9EP1 - chains A and B of the 4 polymer chains in the assembly; structure by electron microscopy, 4.00 A resolution.

# Chain A
Name: Integrator complex subunit 13
Organism: Homo sapiens
UniProtKB: Q9NVM9 (INT13_HUMAN); numbering as in UniProt (aligned over 1-564)
Chain sequence (564 residues; row label = number of the first residue in the row):
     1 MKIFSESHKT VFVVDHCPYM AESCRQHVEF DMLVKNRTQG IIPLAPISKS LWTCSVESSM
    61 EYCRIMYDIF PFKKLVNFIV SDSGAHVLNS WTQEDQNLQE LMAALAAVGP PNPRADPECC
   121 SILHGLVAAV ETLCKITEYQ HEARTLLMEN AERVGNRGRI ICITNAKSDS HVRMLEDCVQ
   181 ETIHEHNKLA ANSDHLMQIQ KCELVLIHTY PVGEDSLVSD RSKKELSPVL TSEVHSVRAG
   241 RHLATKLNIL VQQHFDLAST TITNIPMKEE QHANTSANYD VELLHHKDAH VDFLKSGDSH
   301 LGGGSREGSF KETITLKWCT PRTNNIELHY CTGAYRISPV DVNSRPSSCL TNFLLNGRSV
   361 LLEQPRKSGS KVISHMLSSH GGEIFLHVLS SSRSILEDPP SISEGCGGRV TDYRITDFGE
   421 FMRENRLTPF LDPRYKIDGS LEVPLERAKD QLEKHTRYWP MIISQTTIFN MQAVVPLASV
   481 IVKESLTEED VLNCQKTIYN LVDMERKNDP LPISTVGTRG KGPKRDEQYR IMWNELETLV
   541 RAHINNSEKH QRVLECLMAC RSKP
Unresolved in the structure: 34-40, 268-278, 295-311, 366-369, 515-522

# Chain B
Name: Integrator complex subunit 14
Organism: Homo sapiens
UniProtKB: Q96SY0 (INT14_HUMAN); residues 1-518 here = UniProt positions 1-518
Chain sequence (518 residues; row label = number of the first residue in the row):
     1 MPTVVVMDVS LSMTRPVSIE GSEEYQRKHL AAHGLTMLFE HMATNYKLEF TALVVFSSLW
    61 ELMVPFTRDY NTLQEALSNM DDYDKTCLES ALVGVCNIVQ QEWGGAIPCQ VVLVTDGCLG
   121 IGRGSLRHSL ATQNQRSESN RFPLPFPFPS KLYIMCMANL EELQSTDSLE CLERLIDLNN
   181 GEGQIFTIDG PLCLKNVQSM FGKLIDLAYT PFHAVLKCGH LTADVQVFPR PEPFVVDEEI
   241 DPIPKVINTD LEIVGFIDIA DISSPPVLSR HLVLPIALNK EGDEVGTGIT DDNEDENSAN
   301 QIAGKIPNFC VLLHGSLKVE GMVAIVQLGP EWHGMLYSQA DSKKKSNLMM SLFEPGPEPL
   361 PWLGKMAQLG PISDAKENPY GEDDNKSPFP LQPKNKRSYA QNVTVWIKPS GLQTDVQKIL
   421 RNARKLPEKT QTFYKELNRL RKAALAFGFL DLLKGVADML ERECTLLPET AHPDAAFQLT
   481 HAAQQLKLAS TGTSEYAAYD QNITPLHTDF SGSSTERI
Unresolved in the structure: 1, 279-296, 340-342, 508-518

# Interface between chain A and chain B
Residue-residue contacts (188):
  Lys2(A) - Asp237(B)
  Lys2(A) - Glu239(B)
  Glu29(A) - Gln413(B)  hydrogen bond (backbone-side chain)
  Phe30(A) - Gln413(B)
  Phe30(A) - Val416(B)
  Asp31(A) - Met459(B)
  Met32(A) - Gln413(B)  hydrogen bond
  Met32(A) - Val416(B)  hydrophobic
  Leu44(A) - Gly455(B)
  Leu44(A) - Asp458(B)
  Leu44(A) - Met459(B)  hydrophobic
  Ile47(A) - Asp451(B)
  Ser48(A) - Asp451(B)
  Lys49(A) - Trp406(B)  hydrogen bond (side chain-backbone)
  Lys49(A) - Ile407(B)
  Lys49(A) - Phe449(B)
  Trp52(A) - Phe447(B)
  Trp52(A) - Gly448(B)
  Thr53(A) - Phe447(B)  hydrogen bond (side chain-backbone)
  Thr53(A) - Gly448(B)
  Glu57(A) - Trp406(B)
  Glu57(A) - Ile407(B)  hydrogen bond (side chain-backbone)
  Glu57(A) - Phe447(B)
  Met60(A) - Phe447(B)  hydrophobic
  Glu61(A) - Val405(B)
  Arg64(A) - Ser398(B)  hydrogen bond
  Asp68(A) - Ser398(B)  hydrogen bond
  Pro71(A) - Arg397(B)
  Asn97(A) - Asn395(B)  hydrogen bond
  Gln99(A) - Gln401(B)  hydrogen bond
  Met102(A) - Ala446(B)  hydrophobic
  Met102(A) - Phe447(B)  hydrophobic
  Met102(A) - Tyr499(B)
  Ala103(A) - Tyr499(B)  hydrophobic
  Leu105(A) - Ala446(B)
  Ala106(A) - Leu445(B)
  Ala106(A) - Ala446(B)  hydrophobic
  Ala106(A) - Tyr499(B)  hydrophobic
  Pro110(A) - Gly448(B)
  Leu147(A) - Ile240(B)  hydrophobic
  Arg153(A) - Glu239(B)
  Val154(A) - Ile240(B)  hydrophobic
  Ala244(A) - Ile407(B)  hydrophobic
  Glu327(A) - Ser264(B)
  Leu328(A) - Ile259(B)  hydrophobic
  Leu328(A) - Ser263(B)
  Leu328(A) - Pro265(B)
  Leu328(A) - Tyr337(B)  hydrophobic
  His329(A) - Ser264(B)
  Tyr330(A) - Val267(B)  hydrophobic
  Tyr330(A) - Arg270(B)
  Cys331(A) - Ser264(B)
  Cys331(A) - Pro265(B)
  Cys331(A) - Pro266(B)
  Cys331(A) - Val267(B)  hydrogen bond (backbone-backbone)
  Thr332(A) - Val267(B)
  Ala334(A) - Pro266(B)  hydrophobic
  Ile337(A) - Tyr399(B)
  Pro339(A) - Tyr399(B)
  Asn343(A) - Asp415(B)
  Leu355(A) - Ala400(B)  hydrophobic
  Met376(A) - Ser264(B)
  His380(A) - Ser263(B)  hydrogen bond
  His380(A) - Trp362(B)
  Gly381(A) - Gln392(B)
  Gly381(A) - Pro393(B)
  Gly381(A) - Lys396(B)
  Gly382(A) - Lys396(B)  hydrogen bond (backbone-side chain)
  Gly382(A) - Tyr399(B)
  Glu383(A) - Arg397(B)  salt bridge
  Glu383(A) - Tyr399(B)
  Ile384(A) - Tyr399(B)  hydrogen bond (backbone-side chain)
  Phe385(A) - Pro361(B)  hydrophobic
  Phe385(A) - Trp362(B)  hydrophobic
  His387(A) - Ser264(B)  hydrogen bond (side chain-backbone)
  Ser392(A) - Glu102(B)  hydrogen bond (side chain-backbone)
  Ser392(A) - Trp103(B)  hydrogen bond (side chain-backbone)
  Arg393(A) - Phe50(B)
  Arg393(A) - Trp103(B)
  Ser394(A) - Arg270(B)  hydrogen bond
  Ile395(A) - Pro2(B)
  Ile395(A) - Phe50(B)
  Ile395(A) - Arg68(B)
  Ile395(A) - Trp103(B)  hydrophobic
  Ile395(A) - Ile107(B)  hydrophobic
  Leu396(A) - Phe228(B)
  Leu396(A) - Pro229(B)
  Leu396(A) - Arg270(B)
  Leu396(A) - Leu272(B)  hydrophobic
  Glu397(A) - Arg68(B)  hydrogen bond (backbone-side chain)
  Asp398(A) - Arg68(B)  hydrogen bond (backbone-side chain)
  Pro399(A) - Leu272(B)  hydrophobic
  Pro399(A) - Lys345(B)  hydrogen bond (backbone-side chain)
  Pro399(A) - Asn347(B)
  Pro400(A) - Leu48(B)  hydrophobic
  Pro400(A) - Leu274(B)  hydrophobic
  Pro400(A) - Asn347(B)
  Ser401(A) - Lys345(B)
  Ile402(A) - Val311(B)  hydrophobic
  Ile402(A) - Asn347(B)
  Cys406(A) - Pro275(B)
  Cys406(A) - Ala277(B)
  Cys406(A) - Ala303(B)
  Cys406(A) - Val311(B)
  Gly407(A) - Ala303(B)  hydrogen bond (backbone-backbone)
  Gly407(A) - Gly304(B)
  Gly407(A) - Ile306(B)
  Gly407(A) - Asn308(B)
  Gly407(A) - Val311(B)
  Gly408(A) - Val311(B)
  Arg409(A) - Gly304(B)  hydrogen bond (backbone-backbone)
  Val410(A) - Gly304(B)
  Val410(A) - Lys305(B)
  Tyr413(A) - Pro307(B)
  Tyr413(A) - Asn308(B)  hydrogen bond (side chain-backbone)
  Tyr413(A) - Val311(B)  hydrophobic
  Tyr413(A) - Leu312(B)  hydrophobic
  Arg414(A) - Leu312(B)
  Ile415(A) - Gly315(B)
  Ile415(A) - Ser316(B)
  Phe418(A) - Leu312(B)  hydrophobic
  Phe418(A) - Leu313(B)  hydrophobic
  Phe418(A) - Ser316(B)
  Gly419(A) - Ser316(B)
  Gly419(A) - Glu320(B)
  Met422(A) - Phe256(B)  hydrophobic
  Met422(A) - Ser316(B)  hydrogen bond
  Met422(A) - Leu317(B)  hydrophobic
  Met422(A) - Glu320(B)
  Met422(A) - Met322(B)  hydrophobic
  Arg423(A) - Glu320(B)  salt bridge
  Arg426(A) - Phe256(B)
  Arg426(A) - Met322(B)
  Arg426(A) - Pro371(B)
  Arg426(A) - Ile372(B)  hydrogen bond (backbone-backbone)
  Arg426(A) - Tyr380(B)
  Leu427(A) - Val254(B)
  Leu427(A) - Gly255(B)
  Leu427(A) - Phe256(B)  hydrogen bond (backbone-backbone)
  Leu427(A) - Leu369(B)
  Leu427(A) - Gly370(B)
  Leu427(A) - Tyr380(B)  hydrogen bond (backbone-side chain)
  Leu427(A) - Phe389(B)
  Thr428(A) - Leu369(B)
  Thr428(A) - Gly370(B)  hydrogen bond (backbone-backbone)
  Thr428(A) - Ile372(B)
  Thr428(A) - Pro379(B)
  Thr428(A) - Pro388(B)
  Pro429(A) - Gln368(B)
  Pro429(A) - Pro388(B)
  Pro429(A) - Phe389(B)
  Pro429(A) - Leu391(B)  hydrophobic
  Phe430(A) - Gln368(B)  hydrogen bond (backbone-side chain)
  Phe430(A) - Gly370(B)
  Phe430(A) - Pro371(B)
  Phe430(A) - Asp374(B)
  Phe430(A) - Ala375(B)
  Val443(A) - Ala367(B)
  Pro444(A) - Ala367(B)
  Pro444(A) - Leu369(B)
  Pro444(A) - Gly370(B)
  Leu445(A) - Val254(B)  hydrophobic
  Leu445(A) - His333(B)
  Leu445(A) - Met366(B)
  Leu445(A) - Ala367(B)
  Leu445(A) - Leu369(B)  hydrogen bond (backbone-backbone)
  Arg447(A) - Asp374(B)  salt bridge
  Ala448(A) - Val254(B)
  Ala448(A) - Pro371(B)  hydrophobic
  Lys449(A) - Glu252(B)  salt bridge
  Lys449(A) - Val254(B)
  Lys449(A) - Gln327(B)  hydrogen bond
  Gln451(A) - Pro371(B)
  Gln451(A) - Ser373(B)  hydrogen bond
  Leu452(A) - Cys218(B)  hydrophobic
  Leu452(A) - Gly219(B)
  Leu452(A) - Ile253(B)
  Leu452(A) - Gly255(B)
  Glu453(A) - Gly219(B)
  Glu453(A) - His220(B)
  Thr456(A) - Cys218(B)
  Thr456(A) - Gly219(B)
  Thr456(A) - His220(B)  hydrogen bond (side chain-backbone)
  Trp459(A) - Leu221(B)
  Met461(A) - Leu221(B)  hydrophobic
  Met461(A) - Asn308(B)
  Met461(A) - Phe309(B)  hydrophobic
  Ile462(A) - Pro307(B)  hydrophobic
Also at the interface, not in a pair above, chain A (102 interface residues in all): Val28, Ser58, Phe72, Leu98, Ala143, Arg241, Gly333, Arg336, Thr351, Glu420, Phe421, Glu424, Asn425, Glu446
Also at the interface, not in a pair above, chain B (111 interface residues in all): Phe66, Gly104, Ile257, Ile262, His271, Ile276, Asn300, His314, Val319, Val323, Ser346, Glu358, Pro390, Val403, Lys408, Pro409, Leu412

# Overview
102 residues of chain A and 111 residues of chain B are in contact, with 33 hydrogen bonds and 4 salt bridges.
Polar pairs include Glu383(A)-Arg397(B), Arg423(A)-Glu320(B) and Arg447(A)-Asp374(B).
Chain A is Integrator complex subunit 13 and chain B is Integrator complex subunit 14, both from Homo sapiens;
the structure, Structure of the Integrator arm module containing INTS10/13/14/15 subunits (state 2), was
determined by electron microscopy (same publication as 9EOC, 9EOF, 9EP4, 9FA4 and 9FA7).
